Entry 1HEC (X-ray diffraction, 2.00 A resolution); this record covers chain A.

# Chain A
Protein: Carbonic anhydrase II
From: Homo sapiens
Notes: EC 4.2.1.1
Reference sequence: P00918 (CAH2_HUMAN); the author numbering skips numbers that UniProt does not, so the offset changes along the chain: 2-125 = UniProt 1-124; 127-261 = UniProt 125-259
Sequence (260 residues; row label = number of the first residue in the row; note: 1 number in that range is skipped by the numbering (no residue carries it; nothing is unmodelled there)):
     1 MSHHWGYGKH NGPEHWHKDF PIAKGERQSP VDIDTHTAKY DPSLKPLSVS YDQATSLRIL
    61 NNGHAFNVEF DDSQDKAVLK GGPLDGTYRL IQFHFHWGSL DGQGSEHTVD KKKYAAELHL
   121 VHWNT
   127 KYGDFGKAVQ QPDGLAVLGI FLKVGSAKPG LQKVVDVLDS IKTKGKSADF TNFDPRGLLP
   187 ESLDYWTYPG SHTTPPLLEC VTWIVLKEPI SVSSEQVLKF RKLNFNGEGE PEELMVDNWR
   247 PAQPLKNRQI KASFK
Disordered / not traced: 1-3, 261
Construct notes: conflict His198 (Leu196 in P00918)
Metal / ion sites: Zn2+: His94, His96, His119

# In short
His94, His96 and His119 form the Zn2+ site.
Chain A is Carbonic anhydrase II (Homo sapiens); the structure, Structural consequences of hydrophilic
amino-acid substitutions in the hydrophobic pocket of human carbonic anhydrase II, was determined by X-ray
diffraction (same publication as 1HEA, 1HEB and 1HED).
